Entry 4D0M (X-ray diffraction, 6.00 A resolution (low resolution: residue-level contacts below are approximate; hydrogen-bond / salt-bridge calls are withheld)); this record covers chains D and F of the 12 polymer chains in the assembly.

# Chain D
Name: Ras-related protein rab-11A
From: Homo sapiens
Notes: EC 3.6.5.2
UniProt: P62491 (RB11A_HUMAN); residues 1-216 here = UniProt positions 1-216
Amino-acid sequence (219 residues; row label = number of the first residue in the row; numbers below 1 keep their minus sign (Gly-2 is residue -2)):
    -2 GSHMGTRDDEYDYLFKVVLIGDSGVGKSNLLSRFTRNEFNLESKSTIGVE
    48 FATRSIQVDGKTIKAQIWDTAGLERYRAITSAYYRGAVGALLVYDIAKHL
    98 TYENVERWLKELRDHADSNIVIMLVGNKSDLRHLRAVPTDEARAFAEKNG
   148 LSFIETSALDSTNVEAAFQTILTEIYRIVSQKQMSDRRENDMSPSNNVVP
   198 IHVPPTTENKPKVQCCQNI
Not modelled in the structure: -2 to 5, 179-216
Sequence notes: expression tag (-2 to 0); engineered mutation Leu70 (Gln in P62491)
Curated features (UniProtKB/Swiss-Prot):
  - motif: Phe36 to Glu47 (Switch 1), Thr67 to Gly86 (Switch 2)
  - binding site (GTP): Ser20, Gly21, Val22, Gly23, Lys24, Ser25, Asn26, Asn37, Leu38, Ser40, Ser42, Thr43, Gly69, Asn124, Lys125, Asp127, Ala155, Leu156
  - binding site (Mg(2+)): Ser25, Thr43, Asp66
  - modified residue: Gly2 (N-acetylglycine), Cys213 (Cysteine methyl ester)
  - lipidation (S-geranylgeranyl cysteine): Cys212, Cys213
  - glycosylation: Arg4 (Microbial infection: N-beta-linked (GlcNAc) arginine)
  - mutagenesis: Lys13 (K13N: Abolishes SH3BP5-mediated guanine nucleotide exchange), Val22 (V22M: Impairs protein folding), Lys24 (K24R: Impairs protein folding and decreases affinity for guanine nucleotides), Ser25 (S25N: Dominant-negative mutant (GDP-bound form). Induces increased number of binucleated cells, indicating defects in cytokinesis. Inhibits the transport of NPC1L1 to the plama membrane ...), Phe36 (F36A: Nearly abolishes SH3BP5-mediated guanine nucleotide exchange), Leu38 (L38A: Decreases SH3BP5-mediated guanine nucleotide exchange; L38P: Nearly abolishes SH3BP5-mediated guanine nucleotide exchange), Ser40 (S40F: Nearly abolishes SH3BP5-mediated guanine nucleotide exchange), Lys41 (K41A: Mildly decreases SH3BP5-mediated guanine nucleotide exchange; K41P: Abolishes SH3BP5-mediated guanine nucleotide exchange), Ile44 (I44A: Abolishes SH3BP5-mediated guanine nucleotide exchange), Arg82 (R82C: Decreases SH3BP5-mediated guanine nucleotide exchange), Ser154 (S154L: Impairs protein folding)
Residues lining bound ligands: GTP-gamma-S (GSP; 5'-guanosine-diphosphate-monothiophosphate): Asp19, Ser20, Gly21, Val22, Gly23, Lys24, Ser25, Asn26, Phe36, Asn37, Leu38, Glu39, Ser40, Ser42, Thr43, Ala68, Gly69, Leu70, Asn124, Lys125, Asp127, Leu128, Thr153, Ser154, Ala155, Leu156

# Chain F
Name: RAB11 family-interacting protein 3
From: Homo sapiens
Notes: fragment: rab-binding domain
UniProt: O75154 (RFIP3_HUMAN); numbering as in UniProt (aligned over 713-756)
Amino-acid sequence (48 residues; each row starts with the number of its first residue):
   709 GSHMSSVSRDELMEAIQKQEEINFRLQDYIDRIIVAIMETNPSILEVK
Not modelled in the structure: 709-714, 747-756
Sequence notes: expression tag (709-712)
Curated features (UniProtKB/Swiss-Prot):
  - mutagenesis: Tyr737 (Y737S: Abolishes Rab11-binding), Ile738 (I738E: Abolishes Rab11-binding. Capable of binding to DYNC1LI1. Impaired trafficking towards the pericentrosomal endosomal recycling compartment (ERC)), Asp739 (D739A: Abolishes Rab11-binding), Met746 (M746S: Abolishes Rab11-binding), Glu747 (E747A: Abolishes Rab11-binding)

# How chain D and chain F interact
Pairs across the interface (4):
  Tyr73(D) - Gln735(F)
  Ile76(D) - Met746(F)
  Ala79(D) - Met746(F)
  Tyr80(D) - Met746(F)
Interface residues without a listed pair, chain D (5 interface residues in all): Arg82
Interface residues without a listed pair, chain F (4 interface residues in all): Asp739, Ile742

# In short
Chain D and chain F form an interface of 5 and 4 residues respectively. Chain D binds GTP-gamma-S. From
UniProt: 18 GTP-binding residues, 3 Mg2+-binding residues and 11 mutagenesis sites on chain D; 5 mutagenesis
sites on chain F.
Here chain D is Ras-related protein rab-11A and chain F is RAB11 family-interacting protein 3, both from Homo
sapiens. Entry 4D0M (Phosphatidylinositol 4-kinase III beta in a complex with Rab11a-GTP- gamma-S and the
Rab-binding domain of FIP3) was determined by X-ray diffraction (same publication as 4D0L).
